Entry 4QYX (X-ray diffraction, 1.69 A resolution); this record covers chain A.

[Chain A]
Protein: Probable chaperone protein HSP31
Source organism: Saccharomyces cerevisiae
Notes: EC 3.2.-.-
Reference sequence: Q04432 (HSP31_YEAST); residue numbers follow UniProt; this construct covers 1-237
Amino-acid sequence (245 residues; each row starts with the number of its first residue):
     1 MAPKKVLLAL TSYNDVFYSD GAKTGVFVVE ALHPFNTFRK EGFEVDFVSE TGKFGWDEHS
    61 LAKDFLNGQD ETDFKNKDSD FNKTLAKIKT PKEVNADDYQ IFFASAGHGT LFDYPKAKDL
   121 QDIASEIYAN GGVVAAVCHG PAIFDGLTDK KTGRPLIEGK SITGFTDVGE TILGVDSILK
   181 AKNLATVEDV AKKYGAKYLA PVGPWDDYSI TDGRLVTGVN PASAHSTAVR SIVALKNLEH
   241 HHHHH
Unresolved in the structure: 1, 237-245
Construct notes: engineered mutation Val233 (Asp in Q04432); expression tag (238-245)
Swiss-Prot annotation at these positions:
  - active site: Cys138, His139, Glu170
  - modified residue: Cys138 (Cysteine sulfinic acid (-SO2H))
Reported in the primary citation:
  - catalytic residues: Cys138, His139, Glu170 (proposed by the authors, not directly observed)
  - contacts within the chain: Glu30-Cys138 (hydrogen bond), His108-Glu170 (hydrogen bond), His139-Glu170 (hydrogen bond)
  - post-translational modification sites: Cys138

[Summary]
UniProt lists 3 active-site residues. From the paper: catalytic residues Cys138, His139 and Glu170; a
modification site at Cys138.
Chain A is Probable chaperone protein HSP31 (Saccharomyces cerevisiae); the structure, Crystal structure of
YDR533Cp, was determined by X-ray diffraction, deposited together with 1SOA.
